PDB entry 2QQC | X-ray diffraction, 2.00 A resolution | chains C and F of the 6 polymer chains in the assembly

Chain C:
Protein: Pyruvoyl-dependent arginine decarboxylase subunit beta
Organism: Methanocaldococcus jannaschii
Notes: fragment: Beta subunit
UniProt: Q57764 (PDAD_METJA); numbering as in UniProt (aligned over 1-52)
Sequence (53 residues; numbered 0 to 52; the number before each row is that of its first residue; numbering starts at 0):
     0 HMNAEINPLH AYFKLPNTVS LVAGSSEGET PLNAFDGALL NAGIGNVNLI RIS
Not modelled in the structure: 0-5
Differences from the reference sequence: expression tag (0)
Small-molecule neighbours: agmatine (AG2): L31, F34, D35, L38, G44, V46
Curated features (UniProtKB/Swiss-Prot):
  - site: S52 (Cleavage (non-hydrolytic))

Chain F:
Protein: Pyruvoyl-dependent arginine decarboxylase subunit alpha
Organism: Methanocaldococcus jannaschii
Notes: fragment: Alpha subunit
UniProt: Q57764 (PDAD_METJA); residues 54-165 here = UniProt positions 54-165
Sequence (113 residues; numbered 53 to 165; the number before each row is that of its first residue):
    53 XIMPPEAEIV PLPKLPMGAL VPTAYGYIIS DVPGETISAA ISVAIPKDKS LCGLIMQYEG
   113 KCSKKEAEKT VREMAKIGFE MRGWELDRIE SIAVEHTVEK LGCAFAAAAL WYK
Differences from the reference sequence: expression tag (53); engineered mutation Q109 (Glu in Q57764)
Modified residues: PYR (pyruvic acid) at position 53
Small-molecule neighbours: agmatine (AG2): PYR_53, I54, L106, I107, M108, Q109, R134
What the authors report for this chain:
  - mutagenesis - E109Q (7.7-fold): decreased catalytic activity

Interface between chain C and chain F:
Contacting residue pairs (5; chain C residue first):
  L14(C) - G70(F)
  L14(C) - A71(F)  hydrophobic
  L14(C) - L72(F)
  P15(C) - L72(F)
  S52(C) - Y77(F)  hydrogen bond
Interface residues without a listed pair, chain C (4 interface residues in all): I51
Interface residues without a listed pair, chain F (5 interface residues in all): M69

Overview:
4 residues of chain C face 5 of chain F across their interface, with 1 hydrogen bond. The hydrogen-bonded pair
is S52(C)-Y77(F). Bound to chain C: agmatine. Ligands of chain F: agmatine. From the paper: E109Q of chain F
reduces catalytic activity.
Here chain C is Pyruvoyl-dependent arginine decarboxylase subunit beta and chain F is Pyruvoyl-dependent
arginine decarboxylase subunit alpha, both from Methanocaldococcus jannaschii. Entry 2QQC (E109Q mutant of
Pyruvoyl-dependent Arginine Decarboxylase from Methanococcus jannashii) was determined by X-ray diffraction,
deposited together with 2QQD.
